Entry 8R69 (electron microscopy, 4.30 A resolution (low resolution: residue-level contacts below are approximate; hydrogen-bond / salt-bridge calls are withheld)); this record covers chains C and D of the 14 polymer chains in the assembly.

# Chain C (and D)
Name: Putative neck protein
Source organism: Staphylococcus phage 812
Notes: chain D of this document is another copy of the same molecule, construct and numbering; everything in this record applies to it too
UniProt: A1YTN6 (A1YTN6_9CAUD); residue numbers follow UniProt; this construct covers 1-302
Amino-acid sequence (302 residues; each row starts with the number of its first residue):
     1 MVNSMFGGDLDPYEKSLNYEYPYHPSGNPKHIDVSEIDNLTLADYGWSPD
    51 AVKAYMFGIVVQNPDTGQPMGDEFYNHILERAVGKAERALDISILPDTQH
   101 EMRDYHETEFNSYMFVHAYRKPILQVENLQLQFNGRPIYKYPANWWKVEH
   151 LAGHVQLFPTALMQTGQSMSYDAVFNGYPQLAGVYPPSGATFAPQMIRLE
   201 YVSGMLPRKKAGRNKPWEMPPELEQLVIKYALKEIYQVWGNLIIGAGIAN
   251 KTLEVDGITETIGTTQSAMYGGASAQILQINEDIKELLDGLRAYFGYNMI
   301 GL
Unresolved in the structure: 1-15, 162-189
Metal / ion sites: Zn2+: H117 (shared with 1 residue of chain B)

# How chain C and chain D interact
Residue-residue contacts (85):
  G27(C) - Q195(D)
  A54(C) - F74(D)
  Y55(C) - H77(D)
  Y55(C) - I78(D)
  Y55(C) - V238(D)
  F57(C) - N63(D)
  F57(C) - Q68(D)
  F57(C) - M70(D)
  F57(C) - L242(D)
  G58(C) - N63(D)
  G58(C) - P64(D)
  G58(C) - L242(D)
  I59(C) - N241(D)
  Y113(C) - A190(D)
  Y113(C) - F192(D)
  K147(C) - F133(D)
  K147(C) - Q195(D)
  V148(C) - Q195(D)
  Q156(C) - F192(D)
  Q156(C) - P194(D)
  F158(C) - F133(D)
  F158(C) - P194(D)
  T160(C) - F133(D)
  R208(C) - E80(D)
  R208(C) - R81(D)
  K210(C) - D97(D)
  A211(C) - E80(D)
  A211(C) - L95(D)
  G212(C) - E80(D)
  G212(C) - E87(D)
  G212(C) - L95(D)
  R213(C) - I37(D)
  R213(C) - L40(D)
  R213(C) - L95(D)
  R213(C) - P96(D)
  R213(C) - D97(D)
  K215(C) - T98(D)
  P220(C) - R88(D)
  P221(C) - R81(D)
  E222(C) - R81(D)
  E222(C) - G84(D)
  E222(C) - K85(D)
  E222(C) - R88(D)
  E224(C) - R81(D)
  Q225(C) - R81(D)
  K229(C) - E234(D)
  K229(C) - Q237(D)
  Y236(C) - N241(D)
  W239(C) - A246(D)
  I243(C) - A246(D)
  I243(C) - G247(D)
  I244(C) - I248(D)
  G257(C) - E254(D)
  G257(C) - D256(D)
  I258(C) - E254(D)
  I258(C) - V255(D)
  T259(C) - L253(D)
  T259(C) - E254(D)
  E260(C) - T252(D)
  E260(C) - L253(D)
  T261(C) - K251(D)
  T261(C) - T252(D)
  I262(C) - I248(D)
  I262(C) - N250(D)
  G263(C) - I248(D)
  G263(C) - A249(D)
  G263(C) - N250(D)
  T264(C) - G247(D)
  T265(C) - G247(D)
  T265(C) - S267(D)
  T265(C) - A268(D)
  S267(C) - A268(D)
  Y270(C) - A268(D)
  Y270(C) - M269(D)
  S274(C) - A268(D)
  A275(C) - Y270(D)
  A275(C) - G271(D)
  Q276(C) - N241(D)
  Q279(C) - Q237(D)
  Q279(C) - I277(D)
  E282(C) - I277(D)
  E282(C) - N281(D)
  D283(C) - K85(D)
  E286(C) - Y230(D)
  E286(C) - K233(D)
Interface residues without a listed pair, chain C (56 interface residues in all): H24, S26, E149, P159, N214, G271, I280, L287, G290, Y294
Interface residues without a listed pair, chain D (58 interface residues in all): Q62, P69, Q99, Y119, R120, N134, G135, A193, M196

# In short
The interface between chain C and chain D involves 56 residues on one side and 58 on the other.
Both chains are Putative neck protein (Staphylococcus phage 812). Entry 8R69 (Neck and tail of phage 812
virion (composite)) was determined by electron microscopy (same publication as 8Q01, 8Q1I, 8Q7D, 8QEK, 8QEM,
8QJE, 8QKH and 8R5G).
